Entry 8WIC (electron microscopy, 3.50 A resolution); this record covers chains Q and A of the 29 polymer chains in the assembly.

Chain Q:
Molecule: 50S ribosomal protein L17
From: Mycolicibacterium smegmatis MC2 155
UniProtKB: A0QSL9 (RL17_MYCS2); numbering as in UniProt (aligned over 1-199)
Amino-acid sequence (199 residues; row label = number of the first residue in the row):
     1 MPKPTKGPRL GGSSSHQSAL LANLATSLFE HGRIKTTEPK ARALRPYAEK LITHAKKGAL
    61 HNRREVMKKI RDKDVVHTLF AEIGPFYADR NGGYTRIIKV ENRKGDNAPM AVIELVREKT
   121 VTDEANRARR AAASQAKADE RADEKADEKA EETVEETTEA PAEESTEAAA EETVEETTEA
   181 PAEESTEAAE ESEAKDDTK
Disordered / not traced: 1, 119-199

Chain A:
Molecule: 23S rRNA
From: Mycolicibacterium smegmatis MC2 155
Sequence (3119 nucleotides; numbered 2 to 3120; the number before each row is that of its first residue):
     2 AAGUGUUUAA GGGCGCAUGG UGGAUGCCUU GGCACUGGGA GCCGAUGAAG GACGUAGGAG
    62 GCUGCGAUAA GCCUCGGGGA GCUGUCAACC GAGCGUUGAU CCGAGGAUGU CCGAAUGGGG
   122 AAACCCGGCA CGAGUGAUGU CGUGUCACCA GGCGCUGAAU AUAUAGGCGU CUGGGGGGAA
   182 CGCGGGGAAG UGAAACAUCU CAGUACCCGU AGGAAGAGAA AACAAAAUGU GAUUCCGUGA
   242 GUAGUGGCGA GCGAAAGCGG AGGAUGGCUA AACCGUAUGC AUGUGAUACC GGGUAGGGGU
   302 UGUGUGUGCG GGGUUGUGGG ACCUAUCUUU CCGGCUCUAC CUGGCUGGAG GGCAGUGAGA
   362 AAAUGUUGUG GUUAGCGGAA AUGGCUUGGG AUGGCCUGCC GUAGACGGUG AGAGCCCGGU
   422 ACGUGAAAAC CCGACGUCUG UCUUGAUGGU GUUCCCGAGU AGCAGCGGGC CCGUGGAAUC
   482 UGCUGUGAAU CUGCCGGGAC CACCCGGUAA GCCUGAAUAC UUCCCAGUGA CCGAUAGCGG
   542 AUUAGUACCG UGAGGGAAUG GUGAAAAGUA CCCCGGGAGG GGAGUGAAAG AGUACCUGAA
   602 ACCGUGCGCU UACAAUCCGU CAGAGCCCUC GACGUGUCGU GGGGUGAUGG CGUGCCUUUU
   662 GAAGAAUGAG CCUGCGAGUC AGGGACAUGU CGCGAGGUUA ACCCGGGUGG GGUAGCCGCA
   722 GCGAAAGCGA GUCUGAAUAG GGCGUAUCCA CACAAGAGUG UGUGGUGUAG UGGUGUGUUC
   782 UGGACCCGAA GCGGAGUGAU CUACCCAUGG CCAGGGUGAA GCGCGGGUAA GACCGCGUGG
   842 AGGCCCGAAC CCACUUAGGU UGAAGACUGA GGGGAUGAGC UGUGGGUAGG GGUGAAAGGC
   902 CAAUCAAACU CCGUGAUAGC UGGUUCUCCC CGAAAUGCAU UUAGGUGCAG CGUCGCAUGU
   962 UUCUUGCCGG AGGUAGAGCU ACUGGAUGGC CGAUGGGCCC CACAGGGUUA CUGACGUCAG
  1022 CCAAACUCCG AAUGCCGGUA AGUCCAAGAG UGCGGCAGUG AGACGGCGGG GGAUAAGCUC
  1082 CGUGCGUCGA GAGGGAAACA GCCCAGAUCG CCGGCUAAGG CCCCUAAGCG UGUGCUAAGU
  1142 GGAAAAGGAU GUGCAGUCGC GAAGACAACC AGGAGGUUGG CUUAGAAGCA GCCACCCUUG
  1202 AAAGAGUGCG UAAUAGCUCA CUGGUCAAGU GAUUGUGCGC CGAUAAUGUA GCGGGGCUCA
  1262 AGCACACCGC CGAAGCCGCG GCAGCCAACG UGUUGGCUGG GUAGGGGAGC GUCCUGCAUC
  1322 CGGUGAAGCC GCCGAGUGAU CGAGUGGUGG AGGGUGUGGG AGUGAGAAUG CAGGCAUGAG
  1382 UAGCGAUUAG GCAAGUGAGA ACCUUGCCCG CCGAAAGACC AAGGGUUCCU GGGCCAGGCC
  1442 AGUCCGCCCA GGGUGAGUCG GGACCUAAGG CGAGGCCGAC AGGCGUAGUC GAUGGACAAC
  1502 GGGUUGAUAU UCCCGUACCC GUGUAUGUGC GUCCAUGAUG AAUCAGCGGU ACUAACCAUC
  1562 CAAAACCACC GUGACCGCAC CUUUCGGGGU GUGGCGUUGG UGGGGCUGCA UGGGACCUUC
  1622 GUUGGUAGUA GUCAAGCGAU GGGGUGACGC AGGAAGGUAG CCGUACCGGU CAGUGGUAAU
  1682 ACCGGGGUAA GCCUGUAGGG AGUCAGAUAG GUAAAUCCGU CUGGCAUAUA UCCUGAGAGG
  1742 UGAUGCAUAG CCGAGUGAGG CGAAUUCGGU GAUCCUAUGC UGCCGAGAAA AGCCUCUAGC
  1802 GAGGACAUAC ACGGCCCGUA CCCCAAACCA ACACAGGUGG UCAGGUAGAG AAUACUAAGG
  1862 CGUACGAGUG AACUAUGGUU AAGGAACUCG GCAAAAUGCC CCCGUAACUU CGGGAGAAGG
  1922 GGGACCCACA UGGCGUGUAA GCCUUUACGG CCCAAGCGUG AGUGGGUGGC ACAAACCAGU
  1982 GAGAAGCGAC UGUUUACUAA AAACACAGGU CCGUGCGAAG UCGCAAGACG AUGUAUACGG
  2042 ACUGACGCCU GCCCGGUGCU GGAAGGUUAA GAGGACCCGU UAACUCCCUU UGGGGGUGAA
  2102 GCGGAGAAUU UAAGCCCCAG UAAACGGCGG UGGUAACUAU AACCAUCCUA AGGUAGCGAA
  2162 AUUCCUUGUC GGGUAAGUUC CGACCUGCAC GAAUGGCGUA ACGACUUCUC AACUGUCUCA
  2222 ACCAUAGACU CGGCGAAAUU GCACUACGAG UAAAGAUGCU CGUUACGCGC GGCAGGACGA
  2282 AAAGACCCCG GGACCUUCAC UACAACUUGG UAUUGGUGCU CGAUACGGUU UGUGUAGGAU
  2342 AGGUGGGAGA CUGUGAAGCU CACACGCCAG UGUGGGUGGA GUCGUUGUUG AAAUACCACU
  2402 CUGAUCGUAU UGGGCCUCUA ACCUCGGACC GUAUAUCCGG UUCAGGGACA GUGCCUGGUG
  2462 GGUAGUUUAA CUGGGGCGGU UGCCUCCUAA AAUGUAACGG AGGCGCCCAA AGGUUCCCUC
  2522 AACCUGGACG GCAAUCAGGU GUUGAGUGUA AGUGCACAAG GGAGCUUGAC UGCGAGACGG
  2582 ACAUGUCGAG CAGGGACGAA AGUCGGGACU AGUGAUCCGG CACCUCUGAG UGGAAGGGGU
  2642 GUCGCUCAAC GGAUAAAAGG UACCCCGGGG AUAACAGGCU GAUCUUCCCC AAGAGUCCAU
  2702 AUCGACGGGA UGGUUUGGCA CCUCGAUGUC GGCUCGUCGC AUCCUGGGGC UGGAGCAGGU
  2762 CCCAAGGGUU GGGCUGUUCG CCCAUUAAAG CGGCACGCGA GCUGGGUUUA GAACGUCGUG
  2822 AGACAGUUCG GUCUCUAUCC GCCGCGCGCG UCAGAAGCUU GAGGAAACCU GUCCCUAGUA
  2882 CGAGAGGACC GGGACGGACG AACCUCUGGU AUACCAGUUG UCCCACCAGG GGCACGGCUG
  2942 GAUAGCCACG UUCGGACAGG AUAACCGCUG AAAGCAUCUA AGCGGGAAAC CUCUUCCAAG
  3002 ACCAGGCUUC UCACCCUCUA GGAGGGAUAA GGCCCCCCGC AGACCACGGG AUUGAUAGAC
  3062 CAGACCUGGA AGCCUAGUAA UAGGUGCAGG GAACUGGCAC UAACCGGCCG AAAACUUAC
Disordered / not traced: 1171-1220, 1562-1605, 2697-2699

How chain Q and chain A interact:
Residue-residue contacts (120; chain Q residue first):
  Pro2(Q) - A2914(A)  base contact
  Pro2(Q) - A3060(A)  phosphate contact
  Pro2(Q) - A3093(A)  phosphate contact
  Lys3(Q) - A2914(A)  base contact
  Lys3(Q) - G3059(A)  salt bridge to the phosphate
  Lys3(Q) - A3093(A)  sugar contact
  Lys3(Q) - A3094(A)  sugar contact
  Pro4(Q) - A2914(A)  base contact
  Pro4(Q) - A3093(A)  sugar contact
  Pro4(Q) - A3094(A)  base contact
  Thr5(Q) - A2914(A)  hydrogen bond to the base
  Lys6(Q) - G1871(A)  sugar contact
  Lys6(Q) - C3041(A)  salt bridge to the phosphate
  Lys6(Q) - A3042(A)  base contact
  Lys6(Q) - G3043(A)  hydrogen bond to the base
  Gly7(Q) - G1871(A)  sugar contact
  Pro8(Q) - U1870(A)  base contact
  Pro8(Q) - U2226(A)  phosphate contact
  Arg9(Q) - A2225(A)  salt bridge to the phosphate
  Arg9(Q) - U2226(A)  hydrogen bond to the phosphate
  Arg9(Q) - U2913(A)  sugar contact
  Arg9(Q) - A2914(A)  salt bridge to the phosphate
  Leu10(Q) - G1869(A)  phosphate contact
  Gly12(Q) - U2226(A)  sugar contact
  Ser14(Q) - U2913(A)  hydrogen bond to the sugar
  Ser14(Q) - A2914(A)  phosphate contact
  Ser15(Q) - C2934(A)  phosphate contact
  His16(Q) - A1390(A)  stacking on the base
  His16(Q) - G1391(A)  hydrogen bond to the sugar
  Gln17(Q) - A2914(A)  base contact
  Ala19(Q) - A1390(A)  base contact
  Ala19(Q) - C1410(A)  sugar contact
  Leu20(Q) - G1392(A)  sugar contact
  Leu21(Q) - A2914(A)  base contact
  Asn23(Q) - G1391(A)  base contact
  Asn23(Q) - C1409(A)  hydrogen bond to the sugar
  Asn23(Q) - C1410(A)  hydrogen bond to the sugar
  Leu24(Q) - G1392(A)  sugar contact
  Leu24(Q) - C1393(A)  sugar contact
  Ser27(Q) - C1393(A)  hydrogen bond to the sugar
  His31(Q) - C1393(A)  sugar contact
  His31(Q) - A1394(A)  sugar contact
  Ile34(Q) - C1393(A)  phosphate contact
  Ile34(Q) - A1394(A)  phosphate contact
  Lys35(Q) - C1393(A)  phosphate contact
  Lys35(Q) - A1394(A)  hydrogen bond to the phosphate
  Thr36(Q) - C1393(A)  hydrogen bond to the phosphate
  Thr37(Q) - G1869(A)  hydrogen bond to the phosphate
  Pro39(Q) - G1869(A)  phosphate contact
  Lys40(Q) - G1869(A)  salt bridge to the phosphate
  Arg42(Q) - C3038(A)  salt bridge to the phosphate
  Arg45(Q) - G3059(A)  base contact
  Arg45(Q) - U3102(A)  hydrogen bond to the base
  Pro46(Q) - G3059(A)  sugar contact
  Tyr47(Q) - A2914(A)  base contact
  Glu49(Q) - A3060(A)  hydrogen bond to the sugar
  Lys50(Q) - A3060(A)  salt bridge to the phosphate
  Lys50(Q) - C3061(A)  phosphate contact
  Lys50(Q) - A3093(A)  salt bridge to the phosphate
  Thr53(Q) - C3061(A)  hydrogen bond to the phosphate
  His54(Q) - G3092(A)  salt bridge to the phosphate
  Lys57(Q) - C3062(A)  salt bridge to the phosphate
  Leu60(Q) - U1675(A)  base contact
  Leu60(Q) - G1676(A)  sugar contact
  Leu60(Q) - A3072(A)  sugar contact
  His61(Q) - A3071(A)  hydrogen bond to the base
  His61(Q) - G3090(A)  hydrogen bond to the sugar
  His61(Q) - G3091(A)  sugar contact
  Arg63(Q) - G1674(A)  hydrogen bond to the sugar
  Arg63(Q) - U1675(A)  sugar contact
  Arg64(Q) - U1675(A)  hydrogen bond to the base
  Arg64(Q) - G1676(A)  base contact
  Arg64(Q) - A2929(A)  base contact
  Arg64(Q) - G2930(A)  hydrogen bond to the sugar
  Arg64(Q) - A3072(A)  phosphate contact
  Met67(Q) - U1675(A)  base contact
  Lys68(Q) - G2931(A)  sugar contact
  Lys68(Q) - G2932(A)  sugar contact
  Arg71(Q) - C1410(A)  salt bridge to the phosphate
  Arg71(Q) - G1411(A)  salt bridge to the phosphate
  Arg71(Q) - G2932(A)  sugar contact
  Arg71(Q) - G2933(A)  sugar contact
  Lys73(Q) - A1673(A)  sugar contact
  Lys73(Q) - G1674(A)  salt bridge to the phosphate
  Lys73(Q) - U1675(A)  hydrogen bond to the base
  Lys73(Q) - C2925(A)  sugar contact
  Lys73(Q) - A2926(A)  salt bridge to the phosphate
  Asp74(Q) - G1674(A)  hydrogen bond to the base
  His77(Q) - G1674(A)  stacking on the base
  Arg90(Q) - C3101(A)  hydrogen bond to the phosphate
  Arg90(Q) - U3102(A)  salt bridge to the phosphate
  Asn91(Q) - A3060(A)  base contact
  Asn91(Q) - C3101(A)  sugar contact
  Gly92(Q) - A3060(A)  sugar contact
  Gly92(Q) - C3061(A)  sugar contact
  Gly92(Q) - C3101(A)  hydrogen bond to the sugar
  Gly93(Q) - G3059(A)  base contact
  Gly93(Q) - A3060(A)  sugar contact
  Gly93(Q) - C3101(A)  hydrogen bond to the base
  Gly93(Q) - U3102(A)  sugar contact
  Tyr94(Q) - A3060(A)  sugar contact
  Thr95(Q) - U3102(A)  hydrogen bond to the sugar
  Arg96(Q) - U3102(A)  sugar contact
  Arg96(Q) - A3103(A)  salt bridge to the phosphate
  Lys99(Q) - C3037(A)  phosphate contact
  Arg103(Q) - A1402(A)  hydrogen bond to the sugar
  Arg103(Q) - G1867(A)  sugar contact
  Arg103(Q) - A1868(A)  sugar contact
  Lys104(Q) - G1400(A)  sugar contact
  Lys104(Q) - A1402(A)  phosphate contact
  Lys104(Q) - A1442(A)  sugar contact
  Gly105(Q) - A1402(A)  hydrogen bond to the phosphate
  Gly105(Q) - G2233(A)  base contact
  Asp106(Q) - A1402(A)  base contact
  Asp106(Q) - G1867(A)  hydrogen bond to the sugar
  Asp106(Q) - A1868(A)  sugar contact
  Asn107(Q) - C2232(A)  hydrogen bond to the sugar
  Asn107(Q) - G2233(A)  hydrogen bond to the sugar
  Ala108(Q) - A1868(A)  sugar contact
  Glu118(Q) - U3102(A)  phosphate contact
Also at the interface, not in a pair above, chain Q (67 interface residues in all): Ser13, Arg33, Ala43, Glu65, Pro109, Val116
Also at the interface, not in a pair above, chain A (58 interface residues in all): A1401, C1403, A2227, C3039, G3073

Overview:
The interface between chain Q and chain A involves 67 residues on one side and 58 on the other; the contacts
include 30 hydrogen bonds, 16 salt bridges and 2 aromatic stacking contacts. Polar contacts include
Thr5(Q)-A2914(A), Lys6(Q)-G3043(A) and Arg45(Q)-U3102(A).
Chain Q is 50S ribosomal protein L17 and chain A is 23S rRNA, both from Mycolicibacterium smegmatis MC2 155;
the structure, Cryo- EM structure of Mycobacterium smegmatis 50S ribosomal subunit (body 1) of 70S ribosome,
E- tRNA ..., was determined by electron microscopy (same publication as 8WHX, 8WHY, 8WI7, 8WI8, 8WI9, 8WIB,
8WID and 8WIF).
